Entry 5U0S (electron microscopy, 7.80 A resolution (low resolution: residue-level contacts below are approximate; hydrogen-bond / salt-bridge calls are withheld)); this record covers chains c and k of the 28 polymer chains in the assembly.

== Chain c ==
Name: RNA polymerase II subunit Rpb3
Organism: Schizosaccharomyces pombe
UniProtKB: P37382 (RPB3_SCHPO); residues 1-297 here = UniProt positions 1-297
Sequence (297 residues; numbered 1 to 297; the number before each row is that of its first residue):
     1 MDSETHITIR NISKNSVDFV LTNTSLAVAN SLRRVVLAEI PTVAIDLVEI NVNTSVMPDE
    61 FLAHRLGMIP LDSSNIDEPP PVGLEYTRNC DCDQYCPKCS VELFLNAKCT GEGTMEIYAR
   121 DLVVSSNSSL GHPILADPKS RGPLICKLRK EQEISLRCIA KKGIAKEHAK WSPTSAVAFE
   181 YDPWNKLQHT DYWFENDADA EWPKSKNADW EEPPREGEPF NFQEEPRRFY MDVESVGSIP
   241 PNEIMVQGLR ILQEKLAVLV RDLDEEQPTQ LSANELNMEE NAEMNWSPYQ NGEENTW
Not modelled in the structure: 1-3, 267-297
Cystine bridges: C90-C99
UniProt features mapped onto this chain:
  - natural variant: I7 (I7L: In strain: Isolate TS99), K14 to N15 (sequence variant, change not given here; In strain: Isolate TS54), T24 (T24S: In strain: Isolate TS54), A29 (A29P: In strain: Isolate TS99), G67 (G67D: In strain: Isolate TS54)

== Chain k ==
Name: RNA polymerase II subunit Rpb11
Organism: Schizosaccharomyces pombe
UniProtKB: P87123 (RPB11_SCHPO); residues 1-123 here = UniProt positions 1-123
Sequence (123 residues; numbered 1 to 123; the number before each row is that of its first residue):
     1 MNQPERYELI ELMGLPKVTY ELDSKSPNAA VVTLEKEDHT LANMLANQLL SDERVLFAGY
    61 KVPHPLNHNF ILRVQTVEDC SPKQVIVDAA KSLITHLEEI KVNFMREWEL KMISVEGVEM
   121 EFS
Not modelled in the structure: 120-123

== Chain c / chain k interface ==
Contacting residue pairs - 57 pairs, chain c then chain k:
  H6(c) with E99(k); I100(k); N103(k)
  I7(c) with N103(k); F104(k); E107(k)
  I9(c) with E107(k); K111(k)
  N23(c) with H96(k)
  T24(c) with H96(k)
  L26(c) with N47(k)
  A27(c) with N43(k); N47(k)
  V28(c) with L97(k)
  S31(c) with T40(k); N43(k); M44(k)
  R34(c) with H39(k); T40(k)
  V35(c) with T40(k)
  E39(c) with E37(k)
  R88(c) with Y7(k); E11(k)
  I164(c) with I10(k)
  K166(c) with R6(k); L9(k); I10(k); H39(k); H68(k)
  E167(c) with R6(k); I10(k)
  H168(c) with R6(k)
  N242(c) with W108(k)
  M245(c) with F104(k)
  V246(c) with F104(k); M105(k)
  L249(c) with I100(k)
  R250(c) with K101(k)
  L252(c) with L41(k); M44(k)
  Q253(c) with I94(k); L97(k); E98(k); K101(k)
  K255(c) with E37(k); L41(k)
  L256(c) with L45(k); L93(k); I94(k)
  V258(c) with K17(k)
  L259(c) with V18(k); L34(k); L45(k)
  V260(c) with V87(k); A90(k)
  D262(c) with V18(k)
  L263(c) with I86(k)
Also at the interface, not in a pair above, chain c (39 interface residues in all): T5, T8, I12, V17, S25, L32, P241, D264
Also at the interface, not in a pair above, chain k (36 interface residues in all): K91, V115

== In short ==
The interface between chain c and chain k involves 39 residues on one side and 36 on the other.
Chain c is RNA polymerase II subunit Rpb3 and chain k is RNA polymerase II subunit Rpb11, both from
Schizosaccharomyces pombe; the structure, Cryo-EM structure of the Mediator-RNAPII complex, was determined by
electron microscopy, deposited together with 5U0P.
